Entry 8CJZ (electron microscopy, 3.50 A resolution); this record covers chains Y and g of the 15 polymer chains in the assembly.

Chain Y (and g):
Protein: Major Capsid Protein
Organism: Bacteriophage sp
Notes: chain g of this document is another copy of the same molecule, construct and numbering; everything in this record applies to it too
Sequence (344 residues; numbered 1 to 344; the number before each row is that of its first residue):
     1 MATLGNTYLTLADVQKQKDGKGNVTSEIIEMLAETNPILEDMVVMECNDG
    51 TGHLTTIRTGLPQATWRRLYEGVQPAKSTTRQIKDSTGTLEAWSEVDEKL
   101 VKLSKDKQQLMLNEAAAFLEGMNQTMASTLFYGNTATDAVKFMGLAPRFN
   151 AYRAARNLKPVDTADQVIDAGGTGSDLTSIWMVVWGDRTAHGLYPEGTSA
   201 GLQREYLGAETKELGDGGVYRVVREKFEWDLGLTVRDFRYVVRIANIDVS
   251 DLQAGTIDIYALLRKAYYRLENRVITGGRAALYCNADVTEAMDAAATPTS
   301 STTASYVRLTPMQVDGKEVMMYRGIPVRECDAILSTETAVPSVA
Disordered / not traced: 1-2 (chain g: 1-2, 296-307)
From the paper describing this entry:
  - self-association interface (contacts with another copy of this molecule): Ala154 to Asp162, Glu210 to Val222

How chain Y and chain g interact:
Residue-residue contacts (16):
  Lys99(Y) with Thr89(g), hydrogen bond; Glu228(g), salt bridge; Asp230(g), salt bridge
  Lys102(Y) with Glu196(g)
  Lys105(Y) with Gly50(g); Glu196(g)
  Thr211(Y) with Trp93(g); Glu210(g), hydrogen bond; Arg224(g)
  Glu213(Y) with Thr211(g); Lys212(g); Arg224(g), salt bridge
  Val219(Y) with Trp93(g); Arg224(g)
  Arg221(Y) with Trp93(g); Leu207(g)
Interface residues without a listed pair, chain Y (10 interface residues in all): Gln15, Glu98, Leu103
Interface residues without a listed pair, chain g (20 interface residues in all): Asp49, Thr51, Glu91, Glu95, Gly197, Thr198, Glu205, Glu213, Lys226
The authors on this interface:
  - interface residues, chain Y: Glu210(Y)

Overview:
10 residues of chain Y and 20 residues of chain g are in contact, with 2 hydrogen bonds and 3 salt bridges.
Among the polar pairs are Lys99(Y)-Glu228(g), Lys99(Y)-Asp230(g) and Glu213(Y)-Arg224(g). From the paper: the
interface residue Glu210(Y); a self-association interface involving Ala154(Y) and Glu210(Y).
Chain Y and chain g are both Major Capsid Protein (Bacteriophage sp); the structure, Carin1 bacteriophage
mature capsid, was determined by electron microscopy together with 8CK0 and 8CK1 from the same study.
